9CP3 - chains E and D of the 8 polymer chains in the assembly; structure by electron microscopy, 2.94 A resolution.

# Chain E (and D)
Molecule: CRISPR-associated aCascade subunit Cas7/Csa2 2
From: Saccharolobus solfataricus P2
Notes: chain D of this document is another copy of the same molecule, construct and numbering; everything in this record applies to it too
UniProt: Q97Y91 (CSA2B_SACS2); residue numbers follow UniProt; this construct covers 1-321
Chain sequence (321 residues; row label = number of the first residue in the row):
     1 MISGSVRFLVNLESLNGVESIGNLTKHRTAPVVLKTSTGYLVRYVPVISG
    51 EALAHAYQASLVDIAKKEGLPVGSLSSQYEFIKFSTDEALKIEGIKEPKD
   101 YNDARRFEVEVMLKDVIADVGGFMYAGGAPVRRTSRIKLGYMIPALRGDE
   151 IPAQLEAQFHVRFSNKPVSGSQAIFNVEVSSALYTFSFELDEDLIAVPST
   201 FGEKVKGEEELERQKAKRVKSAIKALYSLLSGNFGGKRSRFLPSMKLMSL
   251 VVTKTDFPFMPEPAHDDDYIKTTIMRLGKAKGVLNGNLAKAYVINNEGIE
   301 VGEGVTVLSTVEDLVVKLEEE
Not modelled in the structure: 10-26, 146-182, 233-250, 256-321 (chain D: 164-172)
Swiss-Prot annotation at these positions:
  - mutagenesis: H160 (H160A: Significantly reduced affinity for crRNA)

# How chain E and chain D interact
Pairs across the interface (44):
  R28(E) with Q158(D); F159(D), hydrogen bond (side chain-backbone); H160(D)
  T29(E) with Q158(D)
  A30(E) with L12(D), hydrophobic; Q158(D)
  P31(E) with L12(D); Q154(D); E156(D); S181(D), hydrogen bond (backbone-side chain)
  V32(E) with L12(D), hydrophobic
  V33(E) with N11(D), hydrogen bond (backbone-side chain); P152(D); S181(D); A182(D)
  K35(E) with M248(D)
  Y40(E) with R147(D); L183(D), hydrophobic; E297(D), hydrogen bond
  V42(E) with Q154(D)
  Y44(E) with Q154(D); E156(D), hydrogen bond
  S49(E) with H160(D)
  E51(E) with H160(D), salt bridge; F175(D)
  A54(E) with R240(D)
  Y79(E) with F163(D)
  E80(E) with F163(D)
  S135(E) with R240(D)
  I137(E) with S239(D); R240(D), hydrogen bond (backbone-side chain)
  K138(E) with R238(D); S239(D)
  L139(E) with S239(D), hydrogen bond (backbone-backbone); R240(D); F241(D), hydrogen bond (backbone-backbone); L242(D), hydrogen bond (backbone-backbone)
  G140(E) with R240(D); L242(D)
  Y141(E) with H160(D), hydrogen bond; F241(D), hydrophobic
  I143(E) with L12(D), hydrophobic
  S187(E) with L242(D)
  F201(E) with Q78(D)
Interface residues without a listed pair, chain E (29 interface residues in all): G50, Q58, I82, G121, E189
Interface residues without a listed pair, chain D (27 interface residues in all): R7, L9, A153, R162, V179

# Summary
Chain E and chain D form an interface of 29 and 27 residues respectively, with 10 hydrogen bonds and 1 salt
bridge. Polar pairs include E51(E)-H160(D), R28(E)-F159(D) and P31(E)-S181(D). From UniProt: one mutagenesis
site on chain E.
Chain E and chain D are both CRISPR-associated aCascade subunit Cas7/Csa2 2 (Saccharolobus solfataricus P2);
the structure, Post-targeting aCascade Type IA CRISPR-Cas Surveillance Complexes, was determined by electron
microscopy.
